7RIP - chains A and B of the 13 polymer chains in the assembly; structure by X-ray diffraction, 3.30 A resolution.

Chain A:
Name: DNA-directed RNA polymerase II subunit RPB1
Organism: Saccharomyces cerevisiae (strain ATCC 204508 / S288c)
Notes: EC 2.7.7.6
UniProt: P04050 (RPB1_YEAST); residue numbers follow UniProt; this construct covers 1-1733
Amino-acid sequence (1733 residues; numbered 1 to 1733; the number before each row is that of its first residue):
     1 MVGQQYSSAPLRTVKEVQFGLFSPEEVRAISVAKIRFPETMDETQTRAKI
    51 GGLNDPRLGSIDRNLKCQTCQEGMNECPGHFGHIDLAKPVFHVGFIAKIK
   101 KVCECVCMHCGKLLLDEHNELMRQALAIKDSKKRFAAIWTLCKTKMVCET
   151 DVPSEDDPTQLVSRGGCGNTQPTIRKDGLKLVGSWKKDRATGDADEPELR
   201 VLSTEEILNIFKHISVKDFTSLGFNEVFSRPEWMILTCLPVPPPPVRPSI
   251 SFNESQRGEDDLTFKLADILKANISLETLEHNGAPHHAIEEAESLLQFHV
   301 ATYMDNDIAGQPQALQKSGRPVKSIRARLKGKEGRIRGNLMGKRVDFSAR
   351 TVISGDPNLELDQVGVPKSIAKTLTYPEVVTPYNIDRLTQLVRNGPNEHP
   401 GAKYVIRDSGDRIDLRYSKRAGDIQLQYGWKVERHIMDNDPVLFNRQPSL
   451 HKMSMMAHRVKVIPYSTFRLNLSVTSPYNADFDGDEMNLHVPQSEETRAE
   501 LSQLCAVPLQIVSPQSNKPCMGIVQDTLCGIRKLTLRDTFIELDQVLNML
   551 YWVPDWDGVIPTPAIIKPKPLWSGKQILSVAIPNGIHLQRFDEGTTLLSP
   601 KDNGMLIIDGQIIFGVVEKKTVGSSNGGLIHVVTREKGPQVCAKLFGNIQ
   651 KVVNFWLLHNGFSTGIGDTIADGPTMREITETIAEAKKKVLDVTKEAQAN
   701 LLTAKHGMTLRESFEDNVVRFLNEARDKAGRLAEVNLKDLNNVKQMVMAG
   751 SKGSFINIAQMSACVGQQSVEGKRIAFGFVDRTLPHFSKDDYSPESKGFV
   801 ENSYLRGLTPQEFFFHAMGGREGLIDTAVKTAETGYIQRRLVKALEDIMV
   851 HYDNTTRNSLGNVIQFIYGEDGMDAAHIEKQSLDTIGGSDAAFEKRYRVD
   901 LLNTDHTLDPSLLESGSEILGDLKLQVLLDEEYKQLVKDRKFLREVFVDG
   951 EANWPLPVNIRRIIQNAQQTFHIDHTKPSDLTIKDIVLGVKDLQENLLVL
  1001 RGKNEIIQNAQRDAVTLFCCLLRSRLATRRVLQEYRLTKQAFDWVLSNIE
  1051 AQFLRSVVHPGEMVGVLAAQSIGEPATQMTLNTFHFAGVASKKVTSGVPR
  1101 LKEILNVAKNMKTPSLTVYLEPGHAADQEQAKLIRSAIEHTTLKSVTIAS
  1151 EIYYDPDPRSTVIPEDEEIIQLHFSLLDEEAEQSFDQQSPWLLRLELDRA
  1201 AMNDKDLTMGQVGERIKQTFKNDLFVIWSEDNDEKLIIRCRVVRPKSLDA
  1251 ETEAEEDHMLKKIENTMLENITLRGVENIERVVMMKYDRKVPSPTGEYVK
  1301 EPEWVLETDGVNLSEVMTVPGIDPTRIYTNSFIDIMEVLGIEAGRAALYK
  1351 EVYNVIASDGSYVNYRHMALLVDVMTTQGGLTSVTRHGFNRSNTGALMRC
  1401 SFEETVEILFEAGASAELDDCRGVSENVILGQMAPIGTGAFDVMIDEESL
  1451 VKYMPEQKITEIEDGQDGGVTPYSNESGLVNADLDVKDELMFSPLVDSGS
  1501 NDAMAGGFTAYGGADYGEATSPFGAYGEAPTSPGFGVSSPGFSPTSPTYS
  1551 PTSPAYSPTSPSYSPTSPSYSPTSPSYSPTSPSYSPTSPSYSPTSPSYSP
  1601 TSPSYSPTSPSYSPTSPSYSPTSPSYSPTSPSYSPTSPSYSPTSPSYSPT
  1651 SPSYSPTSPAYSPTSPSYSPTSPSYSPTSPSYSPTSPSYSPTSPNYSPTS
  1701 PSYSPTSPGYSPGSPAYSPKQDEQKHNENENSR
Disordered / not traced: 1-2, 154-160, 187-198, 250-256, 1082-1091, 1177-1187, 1244-1256, 1447-1733
Ion coordination: Zn2+ site 1: Cys67, Cys70, Cys77, His80; Zn2+ site 2: Cys107, Cys110, Cys167; Mg2+: Asp483 (shared with 2 residues of chain R)
Ligand contacts: 5N0 (3-({3-[(3-{[4-({4-[(4-{[4-({(2R)-2-amino-4-[(1-methyl-4-{[1-methyl-4-({1-methyl-4-[(1-methyl-1H-imidazole-2-carbonyl)amino]-1H-imidazole-2-carbonyl}amino)-1H-pyrrole-2-carbonyl]amino}-1H-pyrrole-2-carbonyl)amino]butanoyl}amino)-1-methyl-1H-imidazole-2-carbonyl]amino}-1-methyl-1H-pyrrole-2-carbonyl)amino]-1-methyl-1H-pyrrole-2-carbonyl}amino)-1-methyl-1H-pyrrole-2-carbonyl]amino}propyl)(methyl)amino]propyl}carbamoyl)benzoic acid): Arg1386, His1387, Arg1391
Curated features (UniProtKB/Swiss-Prot):
  - region: Pro248 to Asp260 (Lid loop), Asn306 to Lys323 (Rudder loop), Pro810 to Glu822 (Bridging helix)
  - binding site (Zn(2+)): Cys67, Cys70, Cys77, His80, Cys107, Cys110, Cys148, Cys167
  - binding site (Mg(2+)): Asp481, Asp483, Asp485
  - modified residue: Thr1471 (Phosphothreonine)
  - cross-link (Glycyl lysine isopeptide (Lys-Gly)): Lys695 (interchain with G-Cter in ubiquitin), Lys1246 (interchain with G-Cter in ubiquitin), Lys1350 (interchain with G-Cter in ubiquitin)

Chain B:
Name: DNA-directed RNA polymerase II subunit RPB2
Organism: Saccharomyces cerevisiae (strain ATCC 204508 / S288c)
Notes: EC 2.7.7.6
UniProt: P08518 (RPB2_YEAST); residue numbers follow UniProt; this construct covers 1-1224
Amino-acid sequence (1224 residues; numbered 1 to 1224; the number before each row is that of its first residue):
     1 MSDLANSEKYYDEDPYGFEDESAPITAEDSWAVISAFFREKGLVSQQLDS
    51 FNQFVDYTLQDIICEDSTLILEQLAQHTTESDNISRKYEISFGKIYVTKP
   101 MVNESDGVTHALYPQEARLRNLTYSSGLFVDVKKRTYEAIDVPGRELKYE
   151 LIAEESEDDSESGKVFIGRLPIMLRSKNCYLSEATESDLYKLKECPFDMG
   201 GYFIINGSEKVLIAQERSAGNIVQVFKKAAPSPISHVAEIRSALEKGSRF
   251 ISTLQVKLYGREGSSARTIKATLPYIKQDIPIVIIFRALGIIPDGEILEH
   301 ICYDVNDWQMLEMLKPCVEDGFVIQDRETALDFIGRRGTALGIKKEKRIQ
   351 YAKDILQKEFLPHITQLEGFESRKAFFLGYMINRLLLCALDRKDQDDRDH
   401 FGKKRLDLAGPLLAQLFKTLFKKLTKDIFRYMQRTVEEAHDFNMKLAINA
   451 KTITSGLKYALATGNWGEQKKAMSSRAGVSQVLNRYTYSSTLSHLRRTNT
   501 PIGRDGKLAKPRQLHNTHWGLVCPAETPEGQACGLVKNLSLMSCISVGTD
   551 PMPIITFLSEWGMEPLEDYVPHQSPDATRVFVNGVWHGVHRNPARLMETL
   601 RTLRRKGDINPEVSMIRDIREKELKIFTDAGRVYRPLFIVEDDESLGHKE
   651 LKVRKGHIAKLMATEYQDIEGGFEDVEEYTWSSLLNEGLVEYIDAEEEES
   701 ILIAMQPEDLEPAEANEENDLDVDPAKRIRVSHHATTFTHCEIHPSMILG
   751 VAASIIPFPDHNQSPRNTYQSAMGKQAMGVFLTNYNVRMDTMANILYYPQ
   801 KPLGTTRAMEYLKFRELPAGQNAIVAIACYSGYNQEDSMIMNQSSIDRGL
   851 FRSLFFRSYMDQEKKYGMSITETFEKPQRTNTLRMKHGTYDKLDDDGLIA
   901 PGVRVSGEDVIIGKTTPISPDEEELGQRTAYHSKRDASTPLRSTENGIVD
   951 QVLVTTNQDGLKFVKVRVRTTKIPQIGDKFASRHGQKGTIGITYRREDMP
  1001 FTAEGIVPDLIINPHAIPSRMTVAHLIECLLSKVAALSGNEGDASPFTDI
  1051 TVEGISKLLREHGYQSRGFEVMYNGHTGKKLMAQIFFGPTYYQRLRHMVD
  1101 DKIHARARGPMQVLTRQPVEGRSRDGGLRFGEMERDCMIAHGAASFLKER
  1151 LMEASDAFRVHICGICGLMTVIAKLNHNQFECKGCDNKIDIYQIHIPYAA
  1201 KLLFQELMAMNITPRLYTDRSRDF
Disordered / not traced: 1-19, 76-85, 139-161, 338-344, 439-445, 644-646, 669-675, 715-720, 920-929, 1222-1224
Ion coordination: Zn2+: Cys1163, Cys1166, Cys1182, Cys1185
Ligand contacts: pyrophosphate (PPV): Asp837, Ser1019, Arg1020

Interface between chain A and chain B:
Residue-residue contacts (372; chain A residue first):
  Gln4(A) - Phe1158(B)
  Gln4(A) - Arg1159(B)  hydrogen bond (backbone-side chain)
  Gln5(A) - Arg1159(B)  hydrogen bond (backbone-side chain)
  Ser7(A) - His1161(B)  hydrogen bond
  Ser7(A) - Leu1175(B)
  Ser7(A) - Phe1180(B)
  Ser7(A) - Gln1193(B)  hydrogen bond (backbone-side chain)
  Ser8(A) - Asn1178(B)
  Ser8(A) - Phe1180(B)
  Ala9(A) - Phe1180(B)
  Ala9(A) - Ile1191(B)  hydrophobic
  Ala9(A) - Gln1193(B)  hydrogen bond (backbone-side chain)
  Pro10(A) - Ile1191(B)
  Pro10(A) - Tyr1192(B)
  Pro10(A) - Gln1193(B)  hydrogen bond (backbone-backbone)
  Leu11(A) - Gln1193(B)
  Leu11(A) - Ile1194(B)  hydrophobic
  Arg12(A) - Tyr1192(B)
  Arg12(A) - Gln1193(B)  hydrogen bond (backbone-backbone)
  Arg12(A) - Ile1194(B)
  Arg12(A) - Thr1218(B)
  Thr13(A) - Thr1218(B)
  Val14(A) - Ile1194(B)  hydrophobic
  Lys15(A) - Tyr1217(B)  hydrogen bond (backbone-backbone)
  Lys15(A) - Thr1218(B)
  Lys15(A) - Arg1220(B)  hydrogen bond (backbone-side chain)
  Glu16(A) - Arg1215(B)
  Glu16(A) - Leu1216(B)
  Glu16(A) - Tyr1217(B)  hydrogen bond (backbone-backbone)
  Glu16(A) - Asp1219(B)
  Glu16(A) - Arg1220(B)
  Glu16(A) - Ser1221(B)  hydrogen bond (side chain-backbone)
  Val17(A) - Arg1215(B)
  Val17(A) - Leu1216(B)  hydrophobic
  Gln18(A) - Thr1213(B)
  Gln18(A) - Arg1215(B)  hydrogen bond (backbone-backbone)
  Phe19(A) - Thr1213(B)
  Gly20(A) - Ile1212(B)
  Gly20(A) - Thr1213(B)  hydrogen bond (backbone-backbone)
  Leu21(A) - Asn1211(B)
  Leu21(A) - Thr1213(B)
  Phe22(A) - Met1208(B)
  Phe22(A) - Asn1211(B)  hydrogen bond (backbone-backbone)
  Phe22(A) - Thr1213(B)
  Glu26(A) - Arg1215(B)  salt bridge
  Arg28(A) - Lys1183(B)  hydrogen bond (backbone-side chain)
  Ala29(A) - Lys1183(B)  hydrogen bond (backbone-side chain)
  Ala29(A) - Gly1184(B)
  Ile30(A) - Thr1170(B)
  Ile30(A) - Lys1183(B)  hydrogen bond (backbone-side chain)
  Ser31(A) - Lys1183(B)  hydrogen bond (backbone-side chain)
  Gln68(A) - Ile1172(B)
  Thr69(A) - Ile1172(B)
  Thr69(A) - Lys1174(B)
  Cys70(A) - Ala1173(B)
  Gln71(A) - Lys1174(B)
  Glu72(A) - Asn1176(B)  hydrogen bond
  Met74(A) - Arg1116(B)  hydrogen bond (backbone-side chain)
  Asn75(A) - Arg1116(B)  hydrogen bond (backbone-side chain)
  Asn75(A) - Phe1158(B)
  Glu76(A) - Phe1158(B)
  Glu76(A) - Arg1159(B)  salt bridge
  Gly79(A) - Lys1201(B)
  Gly79(A) - Gln1205(B)
  His80(A) - Ile1172(B)
  Phe81(A) - Gln1205(B)
  Phe81(A) - Met1208(B)  hydrophobic
  Phe81(A) - Ala1209(B)
  His92(A) - Met1210(B)
  Pro240(A) - Met1208(B)
  Pro240(A) - Ala1209(B)
  Pro242(A) - Ala1209(B)  hydrophobic
  Pro245(A) - Leu1114(B)
  Val246(A) - Leu1202(B)  hydrophobic
  Val246(A) - Gln1205(B)
  Val246(A) - Glu1206(B)
  Pro248(A) - Leu1114(B)
  Tyr303(A) - Ala1209(B)
  Met304(A) - Met1210(B)  hydrophobic
  Ile325(A) - Met1210(B)  hydrophobic
  Arg328(A) - Leu1114(B)
  Arg328(A) - Glu1206(B)
  Leu329(A) - Leu1203(B)  hydrophobic
  Leu329(A) - Glu1206(B)
  Arg335(A) - Leu1202(B)
  Arg335(A) - Glu1206(B)  salt bridge
  Ile336(A) - Leu1203(B)  hydrophobic
  Arg337(A) - Arg1129(B)  hydrogen bond (backbone-side chain)
  Arg337(A) - Glu1132(B)  salt bridge
  Gly338(A) - Arg1129(B)  hydrogen bond (backbone-side chain)
  Asn339(A) - Gln1117(B)  hydrogen bond (backbone-side chain)
  Asn339(A) - Ala1199(B)
  Leu340(A) - Ala1199(B)
  Leu340(A) - Ala1200(B)
  Leu340(A) - Leu1203(B)  hydrophobic
  Met341(A) - Glu1132(B)
  Met341(A) - Arg1135(B)
  Gly342(A) - Arg1129(B)  hydrogen bond (backbone-side chain)
  Gly342(A) - Phe1130(B)
  Gly342(A) - Glu1132(B)
  Lys343(A) - Gln1117(B)
  Lys343(A) - Arg1129(B)
  Lys343(A) - Phe1130(B)  hydrogen bond (backbone-backbone)
  Lys343(A) - Leu1151(B)  hydrogen bond (side chain-backbone)
  Lys343(A) - Ser1155(B)
  Lys343(A) - Asp1156(B)  salt bridge
  Lys343(A) - Pro1197(B)
  Arg344(A) - Pro1118(B)
  Arg344(A) - Val1119(B)
  Arg344(A) - Glu1120(B)  salt bridge
  Arg344(A) - Gly1127(B)  hydrogen bond (side chain-backbone)
  Arg344(A) - Leu1128(B)
  Arg344(A) - Arg1129(B)
  Arg344(A) - Ser1155(B)  hydrogen bond (backbone-side chain)
  Val345(A) - Pro1118(B)
  Val345(A) - Gly1127(B)
  Val345(A) - Leu1128(B)  hydrogen bond (backbone-backbone)
  Val345(A) - Arg1150(B)
  Val345(A) - Ala1154(B)
  Asp346(A) - Arg1106(B)  salt bridge
  Asp346(A) - Arg1108(B)
  Asp346(A) - Gly1109(B)
  Asp346(A) - Met1111(B)
  Asp346(A) - Pro1118(B)
  Asp346(A) - Arg1150(B)  hydrogen bond (backbone-side chain)
  Asp346(A) - Ala1154(B)  hydrogen bond (backbone-backbone)
  Phe347(A) - Arg1106(B)  hydrogen bond (backbone-backbone)
  Phe347(A) - Ala1107(B)  hydrophobic
  Phe347(A) - Arg1150(B)  hydrogen bond (backbone-side chain)
  Ser348(A) - Ala1105(B)
  Ser348(A) - Arg1106(B)  hydrogen bond (backbone-backbone)
  Ser348(A) - Gly1127(B)
  Ser348(A) - Leu1128(B)  hydrogen bond (side chain-backbone)
  Ala349(A) - His1104(B)
  Ala349(A) - Ala1105(B)  hydrophobic
  Ala349(A) - Leu1128(B)
  Arg350(A) - Lys1102(B)
  Arg350(A) - Ile1103(B)
  Arg350(A) - His1104(B)  hydrogen bond (backbone-backbone)
  Arg350(A) - Leu1128(B)
  Thr351(A) - Val1099(B)
  Thr351(A) - Ile1103(B)
  Val352(A) - Val1099(B)  hydrophobic
  Gly355(A) - Tyr833(B)
  Asp356(A) - Tyr833(B)  hydrogen bond
  Pro357(A) - Ser831(B)
  Pro357(A) - Gly832(B)
  Pro357(A) - Tyr833(B)
  Asn358(A) - Tyr833(B)  hydrogen bond
  Thr373(A) - Ala1105(B)
  Thr373(A) - Ala1107(B)
  Leu374(A) - Arg1106(B)
  Arg412(A) - Arg1108(B)
  Glu433(A) - Arg1108(B)  salt bridge
  Leu443(A) - Met1138(B)  hydrophobic
  Asn445(A) - Glu1134(B)
  Gln447(A) - Glu1134(B)  hydrogen bond
  Ser449(A) - Met1133(B)
  Ser449(A) - Glu1134(B)  hydrogen bond
  Ser449(A) - Cys1137(B)  hydrogen bond (backbone-side chain)
  Leu450(A) - Met1133(B)  hydrophobic
  His451(A) - Cys1137(B)  hydrogen bond (backbone-side chain)
  Lys452(A) - Ala1140(B)  hydrogen bond (side chain-backbone)
  Lys452(A) - His1141(B)  hydrogen bond (backbone-side chain)
  Met455(A) - Phe1130(B)  hydrophobic
  Met455(A) - Glu1134(B)
  Met455(A) - Met1138(B)  hydrophobic
  Met455(A) - His1141(B)  hydrogen bond (backbone-side chain)
  Tyr465(A) - Ile976(B)  hydrophobic
  Tyr465(A) - Thr993(B)
  Ser466(A) - Gln975(B)  hydrogen bond
  Ser466(A) - Val1099(B)
  Ser466(A) - Asp1100(B)  hydrogen bond
  Ser466(A) - Ile1103(B)
  Thr467(A) - Ile976(B)
  Thr467(A) - Gly977(B)
  Arg469(A) - Tyr833(B)
  Arg469(A) - Ile976(B)
  Arg469(A) - Gly991(B)  hydrogen bond (side chain-backbone)
  Leu472(A) - Gln835(B)
  Thr475(A) - Glu836(B)  hydrogen bond
  Ala480(A) - Glu836(B)
  Asp481(A) - Glu836(B)
  Asp481(A) - Asp837(B)
  Phe482(A) - Gln835(B)
  Phe482(A) - Glu836(B)  hydrogen bond (backbone-backbone)
  Phe482(A) - Asp837(B)
  Phe482(A) - Ser838(B)  hydrogen bond (backbone-backbone)
  Phe482(A) - Gly988(B)
  Phe482(A) - Thr989(B)  hydrogen bond (backbone-backbone)
  Asp483(A) - Asp837(B)
  Asp483(A) - Lys979(B)
  Asp483(A) - Lys987(B)  salt bridge
  Asp483(A) - Gly988(B)
  Gly484(A) - Thr989(B)
  Glu486(A) - Lys1102(B)  salt bridge
  Asn488(A) - Leu1128(B)
  His490(A) - Phe1130(B)
  His490(A) - Arg1150(B)  hydrogen bond
  Val491(A) - Arg1150(B)  hydrogen bond (backbone-side chain)
  Gln493(A) - Glu1149(B)  hydrogen bond (backbone-side chain)
  Ser494(A) - Glu1149(B)  hydrogen bond
  Thr497(A) - Phe1146(B)
  Thr497(A) - Glu1149(B)  hydrogen bond
  Glu500(A) - Ala1143(B)
  Glu500(A) - Ala1144(B)  hydrogen bond (side chain-backbone)
  Glu500(A) - Ser1145(B)  hydrogen bond
  Glu500(A) - Phe1146(B)  hydrogen bond (side chain-backbone)
  Leu501(A) - Phe1146(B)  hydrophobic
  Cys505(A) - His1141(B)
  Gln510(A) - His1141(B)  hydrogen bond
  Gln525(A) - Gln835(B)
  Gln525(A) - Glu836(B)  hydrogen bond
  Gln525(A) - His1015(B)  hydrogen bond (backbone-side chain)
  Asp526(A) - Cys829(B)  hydrogen bond
  Asp526(A) - Gly832(B)
  Asp526(A) - Asn834(B)
  Asp526(A) - Gln835(B)
  Asp526(A) - Asn1013(B)  hydrogen bond
  Asp526(A) - His1015(B)
  Cys529(A) - His1015(B)
  Leu657(A) - Cys829(B)  hydrophobic
  Leu658(A) - Tyr830(B)  hydrophobic
  Leu658(A) - Ser831(B)
  Leu658(A) - Asn1074(B)  hydrogen bond (backbone-side chain)
  Leu658(A) - Leu1081(B)
  His659(A) - Asn1074(B)  hydrogen bond
  His659(A) - Thr1077(B)  hydrogen bond
  His659(A) - Leu1081(B)
  Asn660(A) - Leu1081(B)
  Asn660(A) - Met1082(B)  hydrogen bond (backbone-backbone)
  Asn660(A) - Ala1083(B)  hydrogen bond (backbone-backbone)
  Gly661(A) - Leu1081(B)
  Gly661(A) - Ala1083(B)
  Phe662(A) - Ile827(B)
  Phe662(A) - Ala828(B)
  Phe662(A) - Cys829(B)  hydrogen bond (backbone-backbone)
  Phe662(A) - Pro1014(B)
  Phe662(A) - Ala1083(B)
  Ser663(A) - Ile827(B)  hydrogen bond (side chain-backbone)
  Ser663(A) - Pro1014(B)
  Ser663(A) - Gln1084(B)
  Ser663(A) - Ile1085(B)
  Ser663(A) - Phe1086(B)  hydrogen bond (side chain-backbone)
  Thr664(A) - Pro1014(B)
  Thr664(A) - Ile1017(B)
  Thr664(A) - Phe1069(B)
  Gly665(A) - Leu1026(B)
  Gly665(A) - Phe1069(B)
  Gly665(A) - Phe1086(B)
  Ile666(A) - Leu1026(B)  hydrophobic
  Ile666(A) - Arg1067(B)
  Ile666(A) - Phe1086(B)
  Asp668(A) - Phe1069(B)
  Ile670(A) - Arg1067(B)
  Thr680(A) - Ile729(B)
  Met746(A) - Pro1014(B)
  Met746(A) - His1015(B)  hydrogen bond
  Ser751(A) - His1015(B)
  Lys752(A) - His1015(B)
  Lys752(A) - Ser1019(B)
  Asn757(A) - Pro1018(B)
  Asn757(A) - Met1021(B)
  Gln760(A) - Met1021(B)
  Met761(A) - Met1021(B)  hydrophobic
  Met761(A) - Val1023(B)  hydrophobic
  Glu771(A) - Lys510(B)  salt bridge
  Ala776(A) - Asn516(B)  hydrogen bond (backbone-side chain)
  Gly778(A) - His515(B)
  Gly778(A) - Asn516(B)
  Phe779(A) - Asn516(B)
  Phe779(A) - Thr517(B)
  Phe779(A) - Glu699(B)
  Val780(A) - Glu699(B)  hydrogen bond (backbone-side chain)
  Arg782(A) - Glu698(B)  hydrogen bond (side chain-backbone)
  Arg782(A) - Glu699(B)
  Arg782(A) - Ile701(B)  hydrogen bond (side chain-backbone)
  Arg782(A) - Leu702(B)
  Thr783(A) - Asn516(B)  hydrogen bond (backbone-side chain)
  Pro785(A) - Glu698(B)
  Pro785(A) - Ile701(B)
  Pro785(A) - Leu702(B)
  Pro785(A) - Ile703(B)  hydrogen bond (backbone-backbone)
  His786(A) - Trp519(B)
  His786(A) - Ile703(B)
  His786(A) - Met705(B)
  His786(A) - Glu742(B)  salt bridge
  Phe787(A) - Leu702(B)
  Lys789(A) - Arg620(B)
  Glu801(A) - Ile729(B)
  Glu801(A) - Val731(B)
  Asn802(A) - Arg728(B)
  Asn802(A) - Ile729(B)  hydrogen bond (side chain-backbone)
  Tyr804(A) - His761(B)  hydrogen bond (backbone-side chain)
  Tyr804(A) - Gln763(B)
  Tyr804(A) - Met1021(B)
  Tyr804(A) - Val1023(B)  hydrophobic
  Leu805(A) - His761(B)  hydrogen bond (backbone-side chain)
  Arg806(A) - Pro725(B)  hydrogen bond (side chain-backbone)
  Arg806(A) - Lys727(B)  hydrogen bond (side chain-backbone)
  Arg806(A) - His761(B)
  Gly807(A) - Arg728(B)
  Gly807(A) - Asp760(B)
  Gly807(A) - His761(B)
  Leu808(A) - Arg728(B)  hydrogen bond (backbone-side chain)
  Leu808(A) - Asp760(B)  hydrogen bond (backbone-backbone)
  Leu808(A) - Phe1047(B)
  Thr809(A) - Ile729(B)
  Thr809(A) - Arg730(B)
  Pro810(A) - Trp519(B)
  Pro810(A) - Met705(B)  hydrophobic
  Pro810(A) - Pro745(B)  hydrophobic
  Pro810(A) - Phe1047(B)  hydrophobic
  Phe813(A) - Pro759(B)
  Phe813(A) - Asn767(B)
  Phe814(A) - Leu514(B)  hydrophobic
  Phe814(A) - His515(B)
  Phe814(A) - Asn516(B)
  Phe814(A) - Trp519(B)  hydrophobic
  Phe814(A) - Pro524(B)  hydrophobic
  His816(A) - Gln763(B)
  His816(A) - Ser764(B)  hydrogen bond
  Ala817(A) - Leu514(B)
  Ala817(A) - Pro524(B)  hydrophobic
  Ala817(A) - Ser764(B)
  Met818(A) - Leu514(B)
  Met818(A) - Asn516(B)
  Gly820(A) - Ser764(B)
  Arg821(A) - Arg512(B)
  Arg821(A) - Gln513(B)
  Arg821(A) - Leu514(B)
  Arg821(A) - Pro524(B)  hydrogen bond (side chain-backbone)
  Glu822(A) - Gln513(B)
  Leu824(A) - Pro765(B)  hydrophobic
  Leu824(A) - Thr768(B)
  Leu824(A) - Tyr769(B)
  Ile825(A) - Arg512(B)
  Ile825(A) - Gln513(B)
  Ala828(A) - Gly530(B)
  Gln838(A) - Met1133(B)
  Arg839(A) - Glu1132(B)  salt bridge
  Val842(A) - Asp1136(B)
  Glu846(A) - Arg1135(B)  salt bridge
  Met1063(A) - Ile1139(B)
  Val1066(A) - Asp1136(B)
  Val1066(A) - Ile1139(B)  hydrophobic
  Gln1070(A) - Asp1136(B)
  Gln1070(A) - Cys1137(B)
  Lys1262(A) - Ser265(B)  hydrogen bond
  Asn1265(A) - Gly263(B)  hydrogen bond (side chain-backbone)
  Asn1265(A) - Ser265(B)  hydrogen bond
  Glu1269(A) - Gly263(B)
  Leu1409(A) - Leu1207(B)  hydrophobic
  Phe1410(A) - Met1210(B)  hydrophobic
  Phe1410(A) - Ile1212(B)  hydrophobic
  Arg1422(A) - Arg1220(B)
  Val1424(A) - Ile1139(B)  hydrophobic
  Ser1425(A) - Arg1135(B)
  Val1428(A) - Leu1151(B)  hydrophobic
  Ile1429(A) - Pro1197(B)
  Ile1429(A) - Ala1200(B)
  Leu1430(A) - His1195(B)
  Leu1430(A) - Ile1196(B)
  Leu1430(A) - Pro1197(B)
  Gly1431(A) - Lys1148(B)
  Gly1431(A) - Met1152(B)
  Gly1431(A) - Pro1197(B)
  Met1433(A) - Ala1144(B)  hydrophobic
  Met1433(A) - Ser1145(B)
  Thr1438(A) - Gly1142(B)  hydrogen bond (side chain-backbone)
  Thr1438(A) - Ala1144(B)
  Gly1439(A) - Ala1144(B)
Interface residues without a listed pair, chain A (219 interface residues in all): Tyr6, Val32, Pro78, Phe95, Phe228, Trp233, Leu236, Leu239, Pro243, Gly319, Arg326, Ile353, Ser354, Ile370, Thr375, Pro448, Pro492, Glu496, Leu504, Val524, Thr527, Gln545, Asn654, Gly667, Lys687, Val743, Gly753, Val770, Ile775, Asp781, Leu784, Ser788, Glu795, Gln811, Glu812, Val829, Lys843, Gly1413, Asp1420, Gln1432, Ala1434, Ile1436, Gly1437
Interface residues without a listed pair, chain B (199 interface residues in all): Asp397, His400, Lys471, Lys507, His518, Cys523, Ala525, Thr527, Gln531, Cys533, Gly534, Arg635, Ala704, Ala726, Ala735, Ile748, Leu749, Asn762, Ile990, Arg1020, Leu1030, Val1052, Glu1053, His1076, Lys1079, Lys1080, Thr1115, Gly1131, Leu1147, Ala1157, Cys1166, Leu1168, Met1169, Val1171, Tyr1198, Phe1204, Pro1214

In short:
The interface between chain A and chain B involves 219 residues on one side and 199 on the other, with 94
hydrogen bonds and 14 salt bridges. Polar contacts include Glu26(A)-Arg1215(B), Glu76(A)-Arg1159(B) and
Arg335(A)-Glu1206(B). Chain A binds compound 5N0. Bound to chain B: pyrophosphate.
Here chain A is DNA-directed RNA polymerase II subunit RPB1 and chain B is DNA-directed RNA polymerase II
subunit RPB2, both from Saccharomyces cerevisiae (strain ATCC 204508 / S288c). Entry 7RIP (RNA polymerase II
elongation complex with hairpin polyamide Py-Im 1, scaffold 1 soaked with CTP) was determined by X-ray
diffraction (same publication as 7RIM, 7RIQ, 7RIW, 7RIX and 7RIY).
